PDB entry 7ND1 | solution NMR | chains A and H

# Chain A
Name: E3 ubiquitin-protein ligase RING2
From: Homo sapiens
Notes: EC 2.3.2.27
Reference sequence: Q99496 (RING2_HUMAN); numbering as in UniProt (aligned over 10-116)
Amino-acid sequence (112 residues; row label = number of the first residue in the row):
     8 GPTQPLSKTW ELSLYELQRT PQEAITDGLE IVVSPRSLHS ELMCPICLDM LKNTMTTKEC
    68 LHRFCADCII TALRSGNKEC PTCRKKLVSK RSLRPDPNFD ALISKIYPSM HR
Not modelled in the structure: 8-15, 116-119
Sequence notes: expression tag (8-9, 117-119)
Bound ions: Zn2+ site 1: C51, C54, C72, C75; Zn2+ site 2: C67, H69, C87, C90
Small-molecule neighbours: U9E (3-(2-chlorophenyl)-4-ethyl-5-(1H-indol-4-yl)-1H-pyrrole-2-carboxylic acid): M62, I76, I77, L80, K85, L94, V95, S96, K97, L100
Reported in the primary citation:
  - binding site for U9E: M62, I76, I77, L80, K85, L94, K97, L100
  - mutagenesis - L94A: abolished binding to U9E
  - mutagenesis - K85E: abolished catalytic activity on H2A ubiquitination
  - mutagenesis - R98A: decreased binding to nucleosome
  - conformationally variable residues (helix shift, loop rearrangement): K93 to S99

# Chain H
Name: Polycomb complex protein BMI-1
From: Homo sapiens
Reference sequence: P35226 (BMI1_HUMAN); residues 1004-1104 here correspond to UniProt positions 4-104 (UniProt number = residue number - 1000)
Amino-acid sequence (101 residues; row label = number of the first residue in the row):
  1004 TTRIKITELN PHLMCVLCGG YFIDATTIIE CLHSFCKTCI VRYLETSKYC PICDVQVHKT
  1064 RPLLNIRSDK TLQDIVYKLV PGLFKNEMKR RRDFYAAHPS A
Not modelled in the structure: 1103-1104
Bound ions: Zn2+ site 1: C1018, C1039, C1042; Zn2+ site 2: C1034, H1036, C1053, C1056
UniProt features mapped onto this chain:
  - zinc finger: C1018 to D1057 (RING-type)
  - motif: K1081 to R1095 (Nuclear localization signal)

# Interface between chain A and chain H
Residue-residue contacts - 81 pairs, chain A then chain H:
  W17(A) with T1029(H); V1044(H); L1066(H); I1069(H); R1070(H)
  S20(A) with Y1098(H)
  L21(A) with F1097(H); Y1098(H)
  Y22(A) with E1090(H); R1093(H); R1094(H); F1097(H); Y1098(H)
  E23(A) with D1027(H); K1040(H); T1041(H)
  L24(A) with R1045(H)
  Q25(A) with F1097(H)
  R26(A) with I1026(H); C1039(H); T1041(H)
  T27(A) with R1093(H)
  P28(A) with C1021(H); R1093(H)
  Q29(A) with G1023(H); Y1024(H); I1026(H); L1086(H); N1089(H); E1090(H); R1093(H)
  E30(A) with Y1024(H)
  A31(A) with M1017(H); Y1024(H)
  I32(A) with I1009(H); N1013(H); Y1024(H)
  G35(A) with K1008(H); T1010(H)
  L36(A) with I1007(H); K1008(H); I1009(H)
  E37(A) with R1006(H); I1007(H); K1008(H)
  I38(A) with T1005(H); R1006(H); I1007(H); L1082(H)
  V39(A) with T1004(H); T1005(H)
  V40(A) with T1004(H); T1005(H)
  S41(A) with T1004(H)
  P42(A) with T1004(H)
  L45(A) with I1078(H); K1081(H); L1082(H)
  E48(A) with K1081(H)
  L49(A) with I1078(H)
  K65(A) with I1032(H); R1070(H)
  E66(A) with R1070(H)
  L68(A) with T1030(H); I1032(H); R1070(H); S1071(H)
  R70(A) with D1072(H); T1074(H)
  R101(A) with E1033(H); C1034(H); L1035(H)
  P102(A) with L1035(H)
  D103(A) with L1035(H)
  N105(A) with L1035(H); H1036(H)
  A108(A) with H1015(H)
  L109(A) with H1015(H)
  K112(A) with E1011(H); H1015(H)
  P115(A) with T1005(H)
Also at the interface, not in a pair above, chain A (41 interface residues in all): L19, T33, T63, F106
Also at the interface, not in a pair above, chain H (50 interface residues in all): L1012, G1022, C1042, D1077, V1083, P1084

# Overview
Chain A and chain H form an interface of 41 and 50 residues respectively. Bound to chain A: compound U9E. From
the paper: a binding site for U9E at M62(A), I76(A) and I77(A) among others; L94A of chain A abolishes binding
to U9E; 3 substitutions were tested in all.
Here chain A is E3 ubiquitin-protein ligase RING2 and chain H is Polycomb complex protein BMI-1, both from
Homo sapiens. Entry 7ND1 (First-in-class small molecule inhibitors of Polycomb Repressive Complex 1 (PRC1)
RING domain) was determined by solution NMR.
